Entry 5HL9 (X-ray diffraction, 2.70 A resolution); this record covers chain A.

== Chain A ==
Name: Penicillin-binding protein 1B
Source organism: Escherichia coli (strain K12)
Notes: EC 2.4.1.129, 3.4.-.-
Reference sequence: P02919 (PBPB_ECOLI); numbering as in UniProt (aligned over 58-804)
Chain sequence (747 residues; numbered 58 to 804; the number before each row is that of its first residue):
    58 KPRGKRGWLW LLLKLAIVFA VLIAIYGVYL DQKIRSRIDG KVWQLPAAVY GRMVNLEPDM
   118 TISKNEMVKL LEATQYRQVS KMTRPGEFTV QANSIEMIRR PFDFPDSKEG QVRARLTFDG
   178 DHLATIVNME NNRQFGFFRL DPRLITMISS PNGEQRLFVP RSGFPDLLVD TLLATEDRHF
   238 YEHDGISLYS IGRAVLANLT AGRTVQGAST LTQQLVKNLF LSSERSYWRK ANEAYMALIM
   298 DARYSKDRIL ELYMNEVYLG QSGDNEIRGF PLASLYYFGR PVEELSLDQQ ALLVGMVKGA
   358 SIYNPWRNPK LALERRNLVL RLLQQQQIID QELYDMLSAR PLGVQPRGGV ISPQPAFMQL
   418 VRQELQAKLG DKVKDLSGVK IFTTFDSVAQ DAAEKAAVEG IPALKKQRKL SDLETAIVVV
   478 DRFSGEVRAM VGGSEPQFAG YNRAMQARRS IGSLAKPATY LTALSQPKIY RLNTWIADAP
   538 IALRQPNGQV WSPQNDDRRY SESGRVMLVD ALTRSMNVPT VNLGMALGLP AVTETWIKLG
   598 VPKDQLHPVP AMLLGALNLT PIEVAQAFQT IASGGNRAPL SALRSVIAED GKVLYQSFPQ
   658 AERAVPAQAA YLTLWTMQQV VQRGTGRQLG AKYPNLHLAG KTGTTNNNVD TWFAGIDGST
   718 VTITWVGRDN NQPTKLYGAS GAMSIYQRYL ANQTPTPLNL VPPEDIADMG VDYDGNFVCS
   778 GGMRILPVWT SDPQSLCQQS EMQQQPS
Unresolved in the structure: 58-67, 207-208, 239-266, 406-407, 427-429, 798-804
Swiss-Prot annotation at these positions:
  - active site: E233 (Proton donor), S510 (Acyl-ester intermediate)
  - mutagenesis: E233 (E233Q: Loss of wild-type glycan chain elongation activity. No complementation in strain defective in PBP-1b), D234 (D234N: 7-fold decrease in catalytic activity. No complementation in strain defective in PBP-1b), E290 (E290Q: 11-fold decrease in catalytic activity. Shows complementation activity in strain defective in PBP-1b)
Glycans and other covalent adducts: AMPICILLIN (open form) (AIX) linked to S510
Ligand contacts:
  - AMPICILLIN (open form) (AIX; (2R,4S)-2-[(1R)-1-{[(2R)-2-amino-2-phenylacetyl]amino}-2-oxoethyl]-5,5-dimethyl-1,3-thiazolidine-4-carboxylic acid): G509, K513, D553, S572, N574, T682, K698, T699, G700, T701, T702, N703, Y734, G735
  - moenomycin (M0E): E233, Q271, K274, N275, E281, R286, E290, Y310, V314, Y315, Q318, E323, R325, V354, K355, G356, A357, S358, I359
What the authors report for this chain:
  - binding site for AMPICILLIN (open form): S510, T701, N703
  - catalytic residues: S510, T701
  - conformationally variable residues (side-chain flip): S510, T701, G735
  - contacts within the chain: T701-G735 (hydrogen bond)
  - mutagenesis - Q271A: abolished catalytic activity (citing earlier work)
  - catalytic residues: K355, R372 (proposed by the authors, not directly observed)

== In short ==
Ligands of chain A: moenomycin. AMPICILLIN (open form) is covalently linked to S510. UniProt lists active-site
residues E233 and S510 and 3 mutagenesis sites. The paper reports catalytic residues S510, T701 and K355 among
others; Q271A abolishes catalytic activity.
Chain A is Penicillin-binding protein 1B (Escherichia coli (strain K12)); the structure, E. coli PBP1b in
complex with acyl-ampicillin and moenomycin, was determined by X-ray diffraction (same publication as 5HLB and
5HLD).
